9DWJ - chains C and I of the 11 polymer chains in the assembly; structure by electron microscopy, 3.40 A resolution.

# Chain C
Protein: Histone H2A type 1
Source organism: Homo sapiens
UniProt: P0C0S8 (H2A1_HUMAN); residues 1-129 here correspond to UniProt positions 2-130 (UniProt number = residue number + 1)
Amino-acid sequence (129 residues; numbered 1 to 129; the number before each row is that of its first residue):
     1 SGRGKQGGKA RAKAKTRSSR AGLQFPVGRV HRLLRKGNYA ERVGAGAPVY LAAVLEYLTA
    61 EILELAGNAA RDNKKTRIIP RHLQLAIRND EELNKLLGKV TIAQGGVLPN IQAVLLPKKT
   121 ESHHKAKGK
Unresolved in the structure: 1-11, 118-129
Curated features (UniProtKB/Swiss-Prot):
  - modified residue: Ser1 (N-acetylserine), Arg3 (Citrulline), Lys5 (N6-(2-hydroxyisobutyryl)lysine), Lys9 (N6-(2-hydroxyisobutyryl)lysine), Lys13 (N6-(beta-hydroxybutyryl)lysine), Lys36 (N6-(2-hydroxyisobutyryl)lysine), Lys74 (N6-(2-hydroxyisobutyryl)lysine), Lys75 (N6-(2-hydroxyisobutyryl)lysine), Lys95 (N6-(2-hydroxyisobutyryl)lysine), Lys99 (N6-glutaryllysine), Gln104 (N5-methylglutamine), Lys118 (N6-(2-hydroxyisobutyryl)lysine), Lys119 (N6-crotonyllysine), Thr120 (Phosphothreonine), Lys125 (N6-crotonyllysine)
  - cross-link (Glycyl lysine isopeptide (Lys-Gly)): Lys13 (interchain with G-Cter in ubiquitin), Lys15 (interchain with G-Cter in ubiquitin), Lys119 (interchain with G-Cter in ubiquitin)

# Chain I
Molecule: 601 I strand (damaged strand 1)
Sequence (106 nucleotides; row label = number of the first residue in the row):
     1 ATCGAGAATC CCGGTGCCGA GGCCGCTCAA TTGGTCGTAG ACAGCTCTAG CACCGCTTAA
    61 ACGCACGTAC GCGCTGTCCC CCGCGTTTTA ACCGCCAAGG GGATTA

# Chain C / chain I interface
Contacting residue pairs (15; chain C residue first):
  Ala12(C) with DT32(I), phosphate contact; DG33(I), phosphate contact
  Lys13(C) with DT32(I), phosphate contact
  Ala14(C) with DT31(I), phosphate contact; DT32(I), phosphate contact
  Lys15(C) with DT32(I), hydrogen bond to the phosphate
  Thr16(C) with DT31(I), phosphate contact
  Arg17(C) with DT31(I), salt bridge to the phosphate
  Arg20(C) with DT32(I), salt bridge to the phosphate
  Gly28(C) with DA30(I), sugar contact
  Arg29(C) with DA30(I), phosphate contact
  Arg32(C) with DA29(I), phosphate contact; DA30(I), salt bridge to the phosphate
  Arg42(C) with DA39(I), sugar contact
  Arg77(C) with DA20(I), sugar contact
Also at the interface, not in a pair above, chain C (13 interface residues in all): Ser18

# In short
Chain C and chain I form an interface of 13 and 7 residues respectively; the contacts include 1 hydrogen bond
and 3 salt bridges. Polar contacts include Lys15(C)-DT32(I), Arg17(C)-DT31(I) and Arg20(C)-DT32(I).
Here chain C is Histone H2A type 1 (Homo sapiens) and chain I is 601 I strand (damaged strand 1). Entry 9DWJ
(Nucleosome containing a 1-nt gap at SHL-3.5) was determined by electron microscopy.
